Entry 9O4A (electron microscopy, 2.80 A resolution); this record covers chains A and B of the 3 polymer chains in the assembly.

== Chain A (and B) ==
Molecule: Retron Ec83 probable ATPase
From: Escherichia coli
Notes: chain B of this document is another copy of the same molecule, construct and numbering; everything in this record applies to it too
UniProt: Q47527 (ATP83_ECOLX); residues 1-542 here = UniProt positions 1-542
Amino-acid sequence (542 residues; numbered 1 to 542; the number before each row is that of its first residue):
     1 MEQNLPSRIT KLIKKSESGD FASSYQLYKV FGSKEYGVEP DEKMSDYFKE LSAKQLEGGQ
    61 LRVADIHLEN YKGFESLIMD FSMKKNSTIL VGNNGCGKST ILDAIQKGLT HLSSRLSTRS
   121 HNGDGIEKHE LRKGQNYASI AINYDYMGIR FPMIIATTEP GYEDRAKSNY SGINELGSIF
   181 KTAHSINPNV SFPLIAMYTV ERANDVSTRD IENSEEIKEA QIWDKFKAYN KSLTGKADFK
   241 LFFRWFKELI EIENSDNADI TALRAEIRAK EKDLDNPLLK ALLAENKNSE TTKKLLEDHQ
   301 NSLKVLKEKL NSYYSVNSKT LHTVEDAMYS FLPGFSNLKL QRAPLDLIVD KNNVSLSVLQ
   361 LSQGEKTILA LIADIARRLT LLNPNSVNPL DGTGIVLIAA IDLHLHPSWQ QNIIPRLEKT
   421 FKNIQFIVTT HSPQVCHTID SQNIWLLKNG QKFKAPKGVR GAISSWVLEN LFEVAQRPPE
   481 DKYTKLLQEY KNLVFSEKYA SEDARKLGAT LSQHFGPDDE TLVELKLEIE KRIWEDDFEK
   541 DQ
Unresolved in the structure: 1-10, 255-316, 541-542 (chain B: 1-3, 33-38, 255-315, 540-542)
Differences from the reference sequence: engineered mutation Ala-399 (Asp in Q47527), Ala-400 (Glu in Q47527)
Ligand contacts:
  - ATP (adenosine-5'-triphosphate), molecule 1: Lys-72, Gly-73, Asn-93, Asn-94, Gly-95, Cys-96, Gly-97, Lys-98, Ser-99, Thr-100, His-129, Glu-130, Leu-131, Arg-132, Lys-133, His-431
  - ATP, molecule 2: Lys-351, Val-354, Leu-356, Gln-360, Leu-361, Ser-362, Gln-363, Gly-364, Glu-365, His-404
UniProt features mapped onto this chain:
  - motif: Gly-92 to Ser-99 (ATP-binding)

== Chain A / chain B interface ==
Pairs across the interface (93; chain A residue first):
  Gly-92(A) / His-406(B)
  Asn-93(A) / His-406(B)  hydrogen bond
  Asn-93(A) / Ser-408(B)
  Asn-94(A) / His-404(B)  hydrogen bond (side chain-backbone)
  Asn-94(A) / Leu-405(B)
  Asn-94(A) / His-406(B)  hydrogen bond (side chain-backbone)
  Asn-94(A) / Trp-409(B)
  His-129(A) / Gln-360(B)  hydrogen bond (backbone-side chain)
  Lys-133(A) / Val-354(B)
  Lys-133(A) / Ser-355(B)
  Val-200(A) / Gln-363(B)
  Val-200(A) / His-404(B)
  Glu-201(A) / Asn-204(B)
  Asn-204(A) / Glu-201(B)
  Asn-204(A) / Asn-204(B)
  Lys-351(A) / Gly-95(B)
  Ser-355(A) / Lys-133(B)  hydrogen bond (backbone-side chain)
  Leu-359(A) / His-129(B)
  Gln-360(A) / His-129(B)  hydrogen bond (side chain-backbone)
  Ser-362(A) / Gly-95(B)
  Glu-365(A) / Asn-94(B)
  Leu-403(A) / Leu-403(B)  hydrophobic
  Leu-403(A) / His-404(B)
  His-404(A) / Asn-94(B)
  Leu-405(A) / Asn-94(B)
  Leu-405(A) / His-431(B)
  His-406(A) / Gly-92(B)
  His-406(A) / Asn-93(B)
  His-406(A) / Asn-94(B)  hydrogen bond (backbone-side chain)
  His-406(A) / Phe-472(B)
  Pro-407(A) / His-431(B)
  Pro-407(A) / Leu-468(B)  hydrophobic
  Pro-407(A) / Phe-472(B)
  Pro-407(A) / Val-474(B)
  Ser-408(A) / Val-474(B)
  Trp-409(A) / Asn-94(B)
  Gln-410(A) / His-431(B)
  Gln-411(A) / Val-474(B)
  Gln-411(A) / Ala-475(B)  hydrogen bond (side chain-backbone)
  Gln-411(A) / Pro-479(B)
  Asn-412(A) / Glu-480(B)  hydrogen bond
  His-431(A) / His-404(B)
  His-431(A) / Leu-405(B)
  His-431(A) / Pro-407(B)
  Pro-433(A) / Gln-434(B)
  Gln-434(A) / Leu-468(B)
  His-437(A) / Gln-476(B)
  His-437(A) / Pro-478(B)
  Lys-457(A) / His-514(B)
  Lys-457(A) / Gly-516(B)
  Gly-458(A) / His-514(B)
  Arg-460(A) / Pro-478(B)
  Arg-460(A) / Asp-481(B)  salt bridge
  Arg-460(A) / Lys-482(B)
  Arg-460(A) / His-514(B)
  Gly-461(A) / Arg-477(B)  hydrogen bond (backbone-side chain)
  Gly-461(A) / Pro-478(B)
  Gly-461(A) / His-514(B)
  Gly-461(A) / Phe-515(B)
  Ala-462(A) / Gln-476(B)
  Ala-462(A) / Arg-477(B)
  Ile-463(A) / Ser-465(B)
  Ser-464(A) / Ser-465(B)
  Ser-464(A) / Leu-468(B)
  Ser-464(A) / Gln-476(B)
  Ser-465(A) / Ser-464(B)
  Ser-465(A) / Ser-465(B)  hydrogen bond
  Leu-468(A) / Pro-407(B)  hydrophobic
  Leu-468(A) / Gln-434(B)
  Phe-472(A) / His-406(B)
  Phe-472(A) / Pro-407(B)
  Val-474(A) / Pro-407(B)
  Val-474(A) / Ser-408(B)
  Val-474(A) / Gln-411(B)
  Ala-475(A) / Gln-411(B)
  Gln-476(A) / Ala-462(B)
  Gln-476(A) / Ile-463(B)
  Gln-476(A) / Ser-464(B)
  Arg-477(A) / Gly-461(B)  hydrogen bond (side chain-backbone)
  Arg-477(A) / Ile-463(B)
  Pro-478(A) / His-437(B)
  Pro-478(A) / Gly-461(B)
  Pro-479(A) / Gln-411(B)
  Asp-481(A) / Arg-460(B)  salt bridge
  Asp-481(A) / Gly-461(B)
  Tyr-483(A) / Arg-460(B)
  Thr-484(A) / Gly-461(B)
  Gln-513(A) / Lys-457(B)
  His-514(A) / Lys-457(B)
  His-514(A) / Gly-458(B)
  His-514(A) / Arg-460(B)
  Phe-515(A) / Arg-460(B)
  Phe-515(A) / Gly-461(B)
Also at the interface, not in a pair above, chain A (57 interface residues in all): Gly-95, Val-354, Leu-356, Gln-363, Thr-438, Lys-482, Gly-516
Also at the interface, not in a pair above, chain B (55 interface residues in all): Val-200, Lys-351, Leu-359, Ser-362, Gly-364, Glu-365, Pro-433, Thr-438, Tyr-483, Gln-513

== In short ==
Chain A and chain B form an interface of 57 and 55 residues respectively, with 12 hydrogen bonds and 2 salt
bridges. Polar contacts include Arg-460(A)/Asp-481(B), Asn-93(A)/His-406(B) and Asn-94(A)/His-404(B). Bound to
chain A: ATP.
Both chains are Retron Ec83 probable ATPase (Escherichia coli). Entry 9O4A (Ec83 Retron PtuAB mutant complex)
was determined by electron microscopy (same publication as 9E90 and 9E91).
